PDB entry 2AFH | X-ray diffraction, 2.10 A resolution | chains B and F of the 6 polymer chains in the assembly

Chain B:
Name: Nitrogenase molybdenum-iron protein
Source organism: Azotobacter vinelandii
Notes: EC 1.18.6.1
UniProtKB: P07329 (NIFK_AZOVI); residues 2-523 here correspond to UniProt positions 1-522 (UniProt number = residue number - 1)
Amino-acid sequence (522 residues; each row starts with the number of its first residue):
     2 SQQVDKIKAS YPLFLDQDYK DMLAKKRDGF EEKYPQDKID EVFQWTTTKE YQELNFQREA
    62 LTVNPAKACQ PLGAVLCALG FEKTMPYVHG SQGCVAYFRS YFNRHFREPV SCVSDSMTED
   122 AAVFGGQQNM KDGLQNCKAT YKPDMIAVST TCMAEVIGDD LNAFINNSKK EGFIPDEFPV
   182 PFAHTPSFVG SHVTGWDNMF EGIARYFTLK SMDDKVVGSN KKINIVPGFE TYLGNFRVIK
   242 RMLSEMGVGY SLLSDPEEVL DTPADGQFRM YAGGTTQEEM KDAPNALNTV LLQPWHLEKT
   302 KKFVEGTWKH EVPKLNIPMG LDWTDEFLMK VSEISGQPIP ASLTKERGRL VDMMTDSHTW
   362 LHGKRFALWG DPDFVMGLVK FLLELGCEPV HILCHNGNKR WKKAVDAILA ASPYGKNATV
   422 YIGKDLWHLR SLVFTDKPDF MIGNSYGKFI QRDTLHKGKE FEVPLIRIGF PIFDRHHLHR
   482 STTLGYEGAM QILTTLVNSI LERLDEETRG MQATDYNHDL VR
Bound ions: fe(8)-S(7) cluster Fe: C70, C95, C153 (shared with 3 residues of chain A); Ca2+ site 1: R108, E109 (shared with 2 residues of chain D); Ca2+ site 2: D353, D357 (shared with 2 residues of chain D)
Residues lining bound ligands: fe(8)-S(7) cluster (CLF): C70, P72, S92, G94, C95, Y98, F99, T152, C153, S188

Chain F:
Name: Nitrogenase iron protein 1
Source organism: Azotobacter vinelandii
Notes: EC 1.18.6.1
UniProtKB: P00459 (NIFH1_AZOVI); numbering as in UniProt (aligned over 1-289)
Amino-acid sequence (289 residues; numbered 1 to 289; the number before each row is that of its first residue):
     1 AMRQCAIYGK GGIGKSTTTQ NLVAALAEMG KKVMIVGCDP KADSTRLILH SKAQNTIMEM
    61 AAEAGTVEDL ELEDVLKAGY GGVKCVESGG PEPGVGCAGR GVITAINFLE EEGAYEDDLD
   121 FVFYDVLGDV VCGGFAMPIR ENKAQEIYIV CSGEMMAMYA ANNISKGIVK YANSGSVRLG
   181 GLICNSRNTD REDELIIALA NKLGTQMIHF VPRDNVVQRA EIRRMTVIEY DPKAKQADEY
   241 RALARKVVDN KLLVIPNPIT MDELEELLME FGIMEVEDES IVGKTAEEV
Unresolved in the structure: 287-289
Bound ions: 4Fe-4S cluster Fe: C97, C132 (shared with 2 residues of chain E)
Residues lining bound ligands: 4Fe-4S cluster (SF4): G96, C97, A98, G99, C132, G133, G134, F135

Chain B / chain F interface:
Residue-residue contacts (23; chain B residue first):
  E60(B) - G65(F)
  E156(B) - R100(F)  hydrogen bond (backbone-side chain)
  V157(B) - R100(F)
  D161(B) - Y171(F)  hydrogen bond
  N163(B) - K170(F)  hydrogen bond (side chain-backbone)
  N163(B) - N173(F)  hydrogen bond
  N163(B) - S174(F)  hydrogen bond
  N167(B) - N173(F)
  H185(B) - R140(F)
  F189(B) - R100(F)
  R206(B) - S174(F)  hydrogen bond (side chain-backbone)
  L210(B) - S174(F)
  L210(B) - G175(F)
  K211(B) - A172(F)  hydrogen bond (side chain-backbone)
  K211(B) - N173(F)
  K211(B) - G175(F)  hydrogen bond (side chain-backbone)
  K211(B) - R178(F)
  K303(B) - E110(F)  salt bridge
  N399(B) - E111(F)  hydrogen bond
  K400(B) - E68(F)  hydrogen bond (side chain-backbone)
  K400(B) - L70(F)  hydrogen bond (side chain-backbone)
  K400(B) - E112(F)  salt bridge
  R401(B) - E111(F)  salt bridge
Interface residues without a listed pair, chain B (16 interface residues in all): F183
Interface residues without a listed pair, chain F (18 interface residues in all): G113, N142, S176

Summary:
Chain B and chain F form an interface of 16 and 18 residues respectively, with 11 hydrogen bonds and 3 salt
bridges. Polar contacts include K303(B)-E110(F), K400(B)-E112(F) and R401(B)-E111(F). Bound to chain B:
fe(8)-S(7) cluster. Chain F binds 4Fe-4S cluster.
Here chain B is Nitrogenase molybdenum-iron protein and chain F is Nitrogenase iron protein 1, both from
Azotobacter vinelandii. Entry 2AFH (Crystal Structure of Nucleotide-Free Av2-Av1 Complex) was determined by
X-ray diffraction together with 4WZB and 2AFI from the same study.
